PDB entry 1FOD | X-ray diffraction, 2.60 A resolution | chains 2 and 4 of the 4 polymer chains in the assembly

Chain 2:
Molecule: Foot and mouth disease virus
Source organism: Foot-and-mouth disease virus
UniProtKB: Q84771 (Q84771_9PICO); residues 1-218 here correspond to UniProt positions 70-287 (UniProt number = residue number + 69)
Amino-acid sequence (218 residues; numbered 1 to 218; the number before each row is that of its first residue):
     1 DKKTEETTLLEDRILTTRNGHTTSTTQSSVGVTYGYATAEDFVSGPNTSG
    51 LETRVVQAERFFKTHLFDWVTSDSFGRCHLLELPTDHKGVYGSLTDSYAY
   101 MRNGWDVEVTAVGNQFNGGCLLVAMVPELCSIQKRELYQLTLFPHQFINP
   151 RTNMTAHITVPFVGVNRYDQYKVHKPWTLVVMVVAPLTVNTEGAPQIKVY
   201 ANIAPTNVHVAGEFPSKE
Disordered / not traced: 1-4
Construct notes: conflict Cys-130 (Tyr416 in Q84771)

Chain 4:
Molecule: Foot and mouth disease virus
Source organism: Foot-and-mouth disease virus
UniProtKB: P87677 (P87677_9PICO); numbering as in UniProt (aligned over 1-85)
Amino-acid sequence (85 residues; row label = number of the first residue in the row):
     1 GAGQSSPATGSQNQSGNTGSIINNYYMQQYQNSMDTQLGDNAISGGSNEG
    51 STDTTSTHTTNTQNNDWFSKLASSAFSGLFGALLA
Disordered / not traced: 1-14, 41-64

Interface between chain 2 and chain 4:
Pairs across the interface - 8 pairs, chain 2 then chain 4:
  Tyr-34(2) / Trp-67(4)
  Tyr-36(2) / Trp-67(4)
  Tyr-36(2) / Phe-68(4)  hydrophobic
  Ala-37(2) / Trp-67(4)  hydrophobic
  Phe-42(2) / Leu-38(4)
  Phe-42(2) / Gly-39(4)
  Pro-46(2) / Leu-38(4)
  Arg-167(2) / Leu-38(4)
Other interface residues (no listed pair), chain 2 (10 interface residues in all): Gly-35, Thr-38, Ser-44, Gly-45

Overview:
The interface between chain 2 and chain 4 involves 10 residues on one side and 4 on the other.
Here chain 2 is Foot and mouth disease virus and chain 4 is Foot and mouth disease virus, both from
Foot-and-mouth disease virus. Entry 1FOD (Structure of a major immunogenic site on foot-and-mouth disease
virus) was determined by X-ray diffraction.
